Entry 6KKH (X-ray diffraction, 2.64 A resolution); this record covers chains A and B of the 6 polymer chains in the assembly.

# Chain A (and B)
Name: HpcH/HpaI aldolase
Organism: Roseiflexus castenholzii (strain DSM 13941 / HLO8)
Notes: chain B of this document is another copy of the same molecule, construct and numbering; everything in this record applies to it too
UniProtKB: A7NHT0 (A7NHT0_ROSCS); residues 1-347 here = UniProt positions 1-347
Chain sequence (347 residues; row label = number of the first residue in the row):
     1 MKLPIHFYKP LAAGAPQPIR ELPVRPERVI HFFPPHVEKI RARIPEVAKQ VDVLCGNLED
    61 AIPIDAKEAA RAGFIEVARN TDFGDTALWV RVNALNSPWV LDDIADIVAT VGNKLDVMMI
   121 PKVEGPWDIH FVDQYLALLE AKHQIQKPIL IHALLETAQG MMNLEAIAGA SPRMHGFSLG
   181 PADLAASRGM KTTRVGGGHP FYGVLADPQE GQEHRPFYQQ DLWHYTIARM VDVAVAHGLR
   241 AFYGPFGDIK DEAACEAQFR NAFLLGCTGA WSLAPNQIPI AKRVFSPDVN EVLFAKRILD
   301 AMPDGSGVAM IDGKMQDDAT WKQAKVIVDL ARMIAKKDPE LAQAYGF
Disordered / not traced: 1-2, 20-21, 210-214, 311-312, 337, 342-347 (chain B: 1-2)

# Chain A / chain B interface
Contacting residue pairs (13; chain A residue first):
  Leu3(A) - Ala236(B)
  Leu3(A) - His237(B)
  Pro4(A) - Phe7(B)  hydrophobic
  Pro4(A) - Tyr8(B)  hydrogen bond (backbone-side chain)
  Ile5(A) - Tyr8(B)  hydrogen bond (backbone-side chain)
  Ile5(A) - Ala236(B)
  Ile5(A) - His237(B)
  His6(A) - Ala236(B)
  Phe7(A) - Pro4(B)  hydrophobic
  Tyr8(A) - Pro4(B)  hydrogen bond (side chain-backbone)
  Tyr8(A) - Ile5(B)  hydrogen bond (side chain-backbone)
  Ala236(A) - His6(B)
  His237(A) - Ile5(B)
Also at the interface, not in a pair above, chain A (9 interface residues in all): Gly238
Also at the interface, not in a pair above, chain B (8 interface residues in all): Gly238

# Overview
The interface between chain A and chain B involves 9 residues on one side and 8 on the other; the contacts
include 4 hydrogen bonds. Among the polar pairs are Pro4(A)-Tyr8(B) and Ile5(A)-Tyr8(B).
Chain A and chain B are both HpcH/HpaI aldolase (Roseiflexus castenholzii (strain DSM 13941 / HLO8)); the
structure, Crystal structure of the oxalate bound malyl-CoA lyase from Roseiflexus castenholzii, was
determined by X-ray diffraction, deposited together with 6KIN.
